Entry 8EH8 (electron microscopy, 3.40 A resolution); this record covers chains A and I of the 8 polymer chains in the assembly.

== Chain A ==
Molecule: non-template DNA
Sequence (32 nucleotides; numbered 1 to 32; the number before each row is that of its first residue):
     1 GCGTCCTATCGATCTTCGGAAGAGATTCAGAG
Not modelled in the structure: 7-14, 32

== Chain I ==
Protein: DNA-directed RNA polymerase subunit beta
Organism: Escherichia coli
Notes: EC 2.7.7.6
UniProtKB: P0A8V4 (RPOB_ECO57); numbering as in UniProt (aligned over 1-1342)
Sequence (1342 residues; row label = number of the first residue in the row):
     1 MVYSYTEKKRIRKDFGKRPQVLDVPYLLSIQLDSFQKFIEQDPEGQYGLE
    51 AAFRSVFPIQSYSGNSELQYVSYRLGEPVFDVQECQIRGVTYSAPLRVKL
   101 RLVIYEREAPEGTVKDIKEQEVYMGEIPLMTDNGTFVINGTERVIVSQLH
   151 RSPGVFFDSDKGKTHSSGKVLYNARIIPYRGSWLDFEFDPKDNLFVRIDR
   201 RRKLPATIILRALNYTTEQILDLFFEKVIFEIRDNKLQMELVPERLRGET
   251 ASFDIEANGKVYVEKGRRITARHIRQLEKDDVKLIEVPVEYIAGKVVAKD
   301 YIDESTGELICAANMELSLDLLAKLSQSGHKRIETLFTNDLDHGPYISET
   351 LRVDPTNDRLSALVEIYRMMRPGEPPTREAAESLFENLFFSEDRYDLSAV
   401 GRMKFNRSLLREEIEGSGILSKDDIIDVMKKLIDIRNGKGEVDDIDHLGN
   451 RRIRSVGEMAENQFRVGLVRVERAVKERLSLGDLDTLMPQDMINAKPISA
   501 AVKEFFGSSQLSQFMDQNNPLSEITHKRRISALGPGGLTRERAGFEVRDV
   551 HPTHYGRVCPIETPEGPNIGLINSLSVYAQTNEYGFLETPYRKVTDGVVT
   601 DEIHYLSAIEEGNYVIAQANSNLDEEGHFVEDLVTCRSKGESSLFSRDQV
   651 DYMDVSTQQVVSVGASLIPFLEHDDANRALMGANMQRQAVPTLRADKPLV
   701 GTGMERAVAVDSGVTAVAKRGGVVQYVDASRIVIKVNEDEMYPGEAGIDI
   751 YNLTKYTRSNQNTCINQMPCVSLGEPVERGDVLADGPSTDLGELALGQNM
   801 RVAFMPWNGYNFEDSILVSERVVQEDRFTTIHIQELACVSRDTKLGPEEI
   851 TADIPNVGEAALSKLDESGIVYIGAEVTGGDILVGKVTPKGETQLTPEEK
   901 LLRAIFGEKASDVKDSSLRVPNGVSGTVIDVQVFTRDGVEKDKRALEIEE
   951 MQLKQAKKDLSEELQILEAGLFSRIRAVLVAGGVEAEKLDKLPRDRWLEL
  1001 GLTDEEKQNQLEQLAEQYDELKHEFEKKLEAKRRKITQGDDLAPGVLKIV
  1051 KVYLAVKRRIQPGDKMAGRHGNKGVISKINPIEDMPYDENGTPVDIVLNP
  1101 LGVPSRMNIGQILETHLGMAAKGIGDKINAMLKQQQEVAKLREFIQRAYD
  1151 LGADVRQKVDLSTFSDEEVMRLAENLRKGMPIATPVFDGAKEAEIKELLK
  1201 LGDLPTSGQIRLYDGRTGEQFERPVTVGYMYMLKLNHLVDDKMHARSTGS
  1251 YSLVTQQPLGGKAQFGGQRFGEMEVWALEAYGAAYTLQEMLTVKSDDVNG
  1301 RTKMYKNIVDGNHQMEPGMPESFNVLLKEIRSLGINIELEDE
Not modelled in the structure: 1, 891-914, 1342
Curated features (UniProtKB/Swiss-Prot):
  - modified residue (N6-acetyllysine): Lys1022, Lys1200
Small-molecule neighbours: chapso (1N7): Gln46, Tyr47, Tyr179, Ser398, Ala399, Val400, Arg452, Glu458, Glu461, Asn462, Arg465, Glu583, Tyr584

== Chain A / chain I interface ==
Residue-residue contacts - 11 pairs, chain A then chain I:
  DT16(A) with Trp183(I), stacking on the base; Asp199(I), base contact; Arg200(I), phosphate contact
  DC17(A) with Arg151(I), base contact; Trp183(I), sugar contact; Arg200(I), salt bridge to the phosphate; Gly537(I), base contact; Arg542(I), hydrogen bond to the base
  DG18(A) with Glu541(I), base contact; Arg542(I), base contact
  DA20(A) with Lys163(I), phosphate contact
Other interface residues (no listed pair), chain A (5 interface residues in all): DT15
Other interface residues (no listed pair), chain I (10 interface residues in all): Gly181, Ala543

== In short ==
Chain A and chain I form an interface of 5 and 10 residues respectively, with 1 hydrogen bond, 1 salt bridge
and 1 aromatic stacking contact. Among the polar pairs are DC17(A)-Arg542(I) and DC17(A)-Arg200(I). Ligands of
chain I: chapso.
Chain A is non-template DNA and chain I is DNA-directed RNA polymerase subunit beta (Escherichia coli); the
structure, Cryo-EM structure of his-elemental paused elongation complex with a folded TL and a rotated RH-FL
(1), was determined by electron microscopy together with 8EG7, 8EG8, 8EGB, 8EH9, 8EHA, 8EHF and 8EHI from the
same study.
